Entry 4QJU (X-ray diffraction, 2.16 A resolution); this record covers chains B and D of the 4 polymer chains in the assembly.

[Chain B]
Name: DNA-binding protein HU
Source organism: Staphylococcus aureus
UniProt: Q99U17 (DBH_STAAM); numbering as in UniProt (aligned over 1-90)
Amino-acid sequence (98 residues; numbered 1 to 98; the number before each row is that of its first residue):
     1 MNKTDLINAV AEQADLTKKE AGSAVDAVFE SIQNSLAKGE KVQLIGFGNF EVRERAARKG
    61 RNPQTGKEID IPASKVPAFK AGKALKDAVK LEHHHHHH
Unresolved in the structure: 91-98
Construct notes: expression tag (91-98)

[Chain D]
Molecule: 21-nt DNA strand
Sequence (21 nucleotides; row label = number of the first residue in the row):
     1 TGCTTATCAA TTTGTTGCAC C

[Chain B / chain D interface]
Residue-residue contacts - 22 pairs, chain B then chain D:
  Lys41(B) with DG2(D), salt bridge to the phosphate
  Gln43(B) with DT1(D), sugar contact; DG2(D), hydrogen bond to the phosphate
  Ile45(B) with DT1(D), phosphate contact
  Gly46(B) with DT1(D), hydrogen bond to the phosphate
  Asn49(B) with DG2(D), hydrogen bond to the phosphate
  Arg53(B) with DG14(D), salt bridge to the phosphate
  Arg55(B) with DG14(D), salt bridge to the phosphate
  Arg58(B) with DT13(D), hydrogen bond to the base; DG14(D), sugar contact
  Lys59(B) with DG14(D), hydrogen bond to the base
  Gly60(B) with DG14(D), base contact; DT15(D), base contact
  Arg61(B) with DT15(D), hydrogen bond to the base
  Asn62(B) with DT16(D), sugar contact
  Pro63(B) with DT16(D), sugar contact
  Gln64(B) with DG17(D), sugar contact
  Ile69(B) with DT15(D), phosphate contact; DT16(D), sugar contact
  Ile71(B) with DT15(D), sugar contact
  Gly82(B) with DT1(D), phosphate contact
  Lys83(B) with DT1(D), hydrogen bond to the phosphate
Also at the interface, not in a pair above, chain B (19 interface residues in all): Lys80
Also at the interface, not in a pair above, chain D (8 interface residues in all): DC18

[Summary]
19 residues of chain B and 8 residues of chain D are in contact; the contacts include 7 hydrogen bonds and 3
salt bridges. Polar pairs include Arg58(B)-DT13(D), Lys59(B)-DG14(D) and Arg61(B)-DT15(D).
Chain B is DNA-binding protein HU (Staphylococcus aureus) and chain D is a 21-nt DNA strand; the structure,
Crystal structure of DNA-bound nucleoid associated protein, SAV1473, was determined by X-ray diffraction,
deposited together with 4QJN.
